PDB entry 8YJS | electron microscopy, 3.55 A resolution | chains C and D of the 8 polymer chains in the assembly

[Chain C]
Name: Proliferating cell nuclear antigen
From: Homo sapiens
UniProtKB: P12004 (PCNA_HUMAN); numbering as in UniProt (aligned over 1-261)
Amino-acid sequence (261 residues; numbered 1 to 261; the number before each row is that of its first residue):
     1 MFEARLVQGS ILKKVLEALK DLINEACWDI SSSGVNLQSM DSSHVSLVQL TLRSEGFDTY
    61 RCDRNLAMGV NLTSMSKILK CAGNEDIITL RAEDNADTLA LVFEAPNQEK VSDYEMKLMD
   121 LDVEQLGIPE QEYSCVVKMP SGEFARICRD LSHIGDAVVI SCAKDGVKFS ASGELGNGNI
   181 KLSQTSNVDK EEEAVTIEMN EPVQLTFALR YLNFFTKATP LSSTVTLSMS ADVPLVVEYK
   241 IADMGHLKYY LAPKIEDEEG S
Not modelled in the structure: 255-261
Cystine bridges: Cys135-Cys162
Swiss-Prot annotation at these positions:
  - DNA-binding region: Arg61 to Lys80
  - modified residue: Lys14 (N6-acetyllysine), Lys77 (N6-acetyllysine), Lys80 (N6-acetyllysine), Tyr211 (Phosphotyrosine), Lys248 (N6-acetyllysine)
  - cross-link (Glycyl lysine isopeptide (Lys-Gly)): Lys164 (interchain with G-Cter in SUMO2), Lys254 (interchain with G-Cter in SUMO2)

[Chain D]
Name: Flap endonuclease 1
From: Homo sapiens
Notes: EC 3.1.-.-
UniProtKB: P39748 (FEN1_HUMAN); numbering as in UniProt (aligned over 1-380)
Amino-acid sequence (380 residues; numbered 1 to 380; the number before each row is that of its first residue):
     1 MGIQGLAKLI ADVAPSAIRE NDIKSYFGRK VAIDASMSIY QFLIAVRQGG DVLQNEEGET
    61 TSHLMGMFYR TIRMMENGIK PVYVFDGKPP QLKSGELAKR SERRAEAEKQ LQQAQAAGAE
   121 QEVEKFTKRL VKVTKQHNDE CKHLLSLMGI PYLDAPSEAE ASCAALVKAG KVYAAATEDM
   181 DCLTFGSPVL MRHLTASEAK KLPIQEFHLS RILQELGLNQ EQFVDLCILL GSDYCESIRG
   241 IGPKRAVDLI QKHKSIEEIV RRLDPNKYPV PENWLHKEAH QLFLEPEVLD PESVELKWSE
   301 PNEEELIKFM CGEKQFSEER IRSGVKRLSK SRQGSTQGRL DDFFKVTGSL SSAKRKEPEP
   361 KGSTKKKAKT GAAGKFKRGK
Not modelled in the structure: 1, 353-380
Swiss-Prot annotation at these positions:
  - region: Thr336 to Phe344 (Interaction with PCNA)
  - binding site (Mg(2+)): Asp34, Asp86, Glu158, Glu160, Asp179, Asp181, Asp233
  - binding site (DNA): Arg47, Arg70, Glu158, Gly231, Asp233
  - modified residue: Arg19 (Symmetric dimethylarginine), Lys80 (N6-acetyllysine), Arg100 (Symmetric dimethylarginine), Arg104 (Symmetric dimethylarginine), Ser187 (Phosphoserine), Arg192 (Symmetric dimethylarginine), Ser197 (Phosphoserine), Ser255 (Phosphoserine), Ser293 (Phosphoserine), Ser335 (Phosphoserine), Thr336 (Phosphothreonine), Lys354 (N6-acetyllysine), Thr364 (Phosphothreonine), Lys375 (N6-acetyllysine), Lys377 (N6-acetyllysine), Lys380 (N6-acetyllysine)

[Chain C / chain D interface]
Contacting residue pairs - 53 pairs, chain C then chain D:
  Cys27(C) with Leu350(D), hydrophobic; Ser351(D)
  Asp29(C) with Leu350(D)
  Met40(C) with Leu340(D), hydrophobic
  Ser42(C) with Ser25(D), hydrogen bond (backbone-side chain)
  Ser43(C) with Lys24(D); Phe27(D); Arg339(D)
  His44(C) with Arg19(D); Arg339(D); Leu340(D), hydrogen bond (backbone-backbone)
  Val45(C) with Phe27(D), hydrophobic; Gln337(D); Leu340(D)
  Ser46(C) with Leu340(D)
  Leu47(C) with Leu340(D)
  Ala67(C) with Leu350(D), hydrophobic; Ser351(D); Ser352(D)
  Asp120(C) with Ser352(D), hydrogen bond
  Leu121(C) with Leu350(D); Ser351(D); Ser352(D)
  Asp122(C) with Ser349(D); Leu350(D); Ser351(D)
  Val123(C) with Ser349(D), hydrogen bond (backbone-side chain); Leu350(D), hydrogen bond (backbone-backbone)
  Glu124(C) with Val346(D); Gly348(D)
  Gln125(C) with Thr347(D), hydrogen bond (backbone-side chain); Gly348(D), hydrogen bond (backbone-backbone)
  Leu126(C) with Phe344(D), hydrophobic; Lys345(D); Val346(D), hydrophobic
  Gly127(C) with Lys345(D), hydrogen bond (backbone-backbone); Thr347(D)
  Ile128(C) with Phe344(D), hydrophobic
  Tyr211(C) with Phe27(D)
  Asp232(C) with Phe343(D)
  Pro234(C) with Leu340(D), hydrophobic; Phe343(D), hydrophobic; Phe344(D), hydrophobic
  Tyr250(C) with Phe344(D), hydrophobic
  Ala252(C) with Gln337(D), hydrogen bond (backbone-side chain); Gly338(D); Arg339(D); Leu340(D); Phe343(D), hydrophobic
  Pro253(C) with Gly338(D), hydrogen bond (backbone-backbone); Phe343(D)
  Lys254(C) with Thr336(D); Gln337(D)
Interface residues without a listed pair, chain C (30 interface residues in all): Met119, Pro129, Ala208, Leu251
Interface residues without a listed pair, chain D (21 interface residues in all): Ser335, Asp341

[In short]
Chain C and chain D form an interface of 30 and 21 residues respectively, with 10 hydrogen bonds. Polar pairs
include Ser42(C)-Ser25(D), Asp120(C)-Ser352(D) and Val123(C)-Ser349(D). UniProt lists 7 Mg2+-binding residues
and 5 DNA-binding residues on chain D.
Here chain C is Proliferating cell nuclear antigen and chain D is Flap endonuclease 1, both from Homo sapiens.
Entry 8YJS (Structure of the human endogenous PCNA-FEN1 complex - State E) was determined by electron
microscopy, deposited together with 8YJH, 8YJL, 8YJQ, 8YJR, 8YJU, 8YJV, 8YJW and 8YJZ.
